7RIX - chains B and C of the 13 polymer chains in the assembly; structure by X-ray diffraction, 3.40 A resolution.

Chain B:
Protein: DNA-directed RNA polymerase II subunit RPB2
Organism: Saccharomyces cerevisiae (strain ATCC 204508 / S288c)
Notes: EC 2.7.7.6
UniProtKB: P08518 (RPB2_YEAST); residues 1-1224 here = UniProt positions 1-1224
Amino-acid sequence (1224 residues; numbered 1 to 1224; the number before each row is that of its first residue):
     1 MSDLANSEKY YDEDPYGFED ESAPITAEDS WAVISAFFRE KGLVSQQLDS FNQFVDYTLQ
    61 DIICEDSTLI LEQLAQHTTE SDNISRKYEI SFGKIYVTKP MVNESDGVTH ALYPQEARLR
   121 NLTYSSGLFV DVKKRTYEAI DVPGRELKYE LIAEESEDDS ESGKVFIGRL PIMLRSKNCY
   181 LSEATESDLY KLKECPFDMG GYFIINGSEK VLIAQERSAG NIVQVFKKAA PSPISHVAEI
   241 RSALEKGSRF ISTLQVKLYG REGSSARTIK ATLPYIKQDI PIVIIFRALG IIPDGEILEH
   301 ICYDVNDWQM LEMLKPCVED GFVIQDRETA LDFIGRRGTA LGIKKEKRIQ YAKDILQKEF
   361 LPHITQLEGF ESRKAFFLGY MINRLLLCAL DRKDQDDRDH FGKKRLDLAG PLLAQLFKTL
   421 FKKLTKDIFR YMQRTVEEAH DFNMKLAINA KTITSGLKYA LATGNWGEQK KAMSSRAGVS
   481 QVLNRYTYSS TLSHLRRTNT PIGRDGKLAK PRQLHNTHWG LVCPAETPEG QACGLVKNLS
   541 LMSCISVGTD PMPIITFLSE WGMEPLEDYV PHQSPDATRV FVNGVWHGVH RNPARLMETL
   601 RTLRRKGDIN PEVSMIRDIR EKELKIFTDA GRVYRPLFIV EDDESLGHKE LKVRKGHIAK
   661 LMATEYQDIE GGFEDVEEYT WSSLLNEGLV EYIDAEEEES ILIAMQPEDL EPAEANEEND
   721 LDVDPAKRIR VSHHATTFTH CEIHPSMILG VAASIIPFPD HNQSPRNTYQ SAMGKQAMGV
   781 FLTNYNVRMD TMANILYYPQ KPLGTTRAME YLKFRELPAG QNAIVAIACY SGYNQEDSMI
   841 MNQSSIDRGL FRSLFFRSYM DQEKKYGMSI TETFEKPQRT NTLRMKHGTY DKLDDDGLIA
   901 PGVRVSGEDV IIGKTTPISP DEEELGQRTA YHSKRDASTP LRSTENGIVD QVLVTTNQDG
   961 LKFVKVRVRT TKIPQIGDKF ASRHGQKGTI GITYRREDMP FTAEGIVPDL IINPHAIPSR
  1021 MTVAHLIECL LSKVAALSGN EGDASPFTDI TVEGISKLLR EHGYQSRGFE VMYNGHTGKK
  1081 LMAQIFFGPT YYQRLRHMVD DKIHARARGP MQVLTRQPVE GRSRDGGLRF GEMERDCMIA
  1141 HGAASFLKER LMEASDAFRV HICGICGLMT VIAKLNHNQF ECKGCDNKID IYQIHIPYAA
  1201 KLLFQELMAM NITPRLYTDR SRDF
Unresolved in the structure: 1-19, 76-85, 139-161, 338-344, 439-445, 504-507, 644-646, 669-675, 715-720, 920-929, 1222-1224
Bound ions: Zn2+: C1163, C1166, C1182, C1185

Chain C:
Protein: DNA-directed RNA polymerase II subunit RPB3
Organism: Saccharomyces cerevisiae (strain ATCC 204508 / S288c)
UniProtKB: P16370 (RPB3_YEAST); numbering as in UniProt (aligned over 1-318)
Amino-acid sequence (318 residues; numbered 1 to 318; the number before each row is that of its first residue):
     1 MSEEGPQVKI REASKDNVDF ILSNVDLAMA NSLRRVMIAE IPTLAIDSVE VETNTTVLAD
    61 EFIAHRLGLI PLQSMDIEQL EYSRDCFCED HCDKCSVVLT LQAFGESEST TNVYSKDLVI
   121 VSNLMGRNIG HPIIQDKEGN GVLICKLRKG QELKLTCVAK KGIAKEHAKW GPAAAIEFEY
   181 DPWNKLKHTD YWYEQDSAKE WPQSKNCEYE DPPNEGDPFD YKAQADTFYM NVESVGSIPV
   241 DQVVVRGIDT LQKKVASILL ALTQMDQDKV NFASGDNNTA SNMLGSNEDV MMTGAEQDPY
   301 SNASQMGNTG SGGYDNAW
Unresolved in the structure: 1, 269-318
Bound ions: Zn2+: C86, C88, C92, C95
UniProt features mapped onto this chain:
  - binding site (Zn(2+)): C86, C88, C92, C95
  - modified residue: S2 (N-acetylserine)

Chain B / chain C interface:
Pairs across the interface (64):
  N786(B) with V57(C), hydrogen bond (side chain-backbone)
  Y797(B) with E61(C); F62(C), hydrophobic
  Y798(B) with F62(C); R66(C), hydrogen bond
  S844(B) with A168(C)
  D847(B) with H65(C), hydrogen bond (backbone-side chain); H167(C); A168(C), hydrogen bond (side chain-backbone)
  R848(B) with H65(C), hydrogen bond (backbone-side chain); A173(C)
  G849(B) with H65(C)
  R852(B) with H65(C), hydrogen bond
  I948(B) with E61(C)
  R969(B) with A59(C); E61(C), salt bridge
  T971(B) with E61(C), hydrogen bond
  R996(B) with I38(C); A173(C), hydrogen bond (side chain-backbone)
  E997(B) with R34(C), hydrogen bond (backbone-side chain); R35(C); I38(C); A39(C)
  D998(B) with R35(C), salt bridge
  F1001(B) with R34(C); F178(C), hydrophobic
  A1003(B) with E177(C); F178(C), hydrogen bond (backbone-backbone)
  E1004(B) with E177(C)
  G1005(B) with I176(C)
  R1060(B) with K199(C), hydrogen bond (side chain-backbone); E200(C), hydrogen bond (side chain-backbone)
  G1063(B) with P202(C)
  Q1065(B) with E200(C)
  R1067(B) with E194(C), salt bridge
  F1069(B) with W201(C), hydrophobic
  Y1073(B) with F178(C); E179(C); Y180(C), hydrophobic
  G1075(B) with N31(C); R34(C), hydrogen bond (backbone-side chain); R35(C)
  H1076(B) with N31(C), hydrogen bond (backbone-side chain)
  T1077(B) with L27(C); N31(C), hydrogen bond (backbone-side chain)
  G1078(B) with L27(C); N31(C); Y180(C)
  K1079(B) with L27(C); Y180(C); H188(C)
  K1080(B) with Y180(C), hydrogen bond (backbone-side chain); D181(C), hydrogen bond (side chain-backbone); H188(C)
  L1081(B) with T189(C), hydrogen bond (backbone-side chain)
  M1082(B) with K187(C); H188(C); T189(C), hydrogen bond (backbone-side chain); D190(C), hydrogen bond (backbone-backbone)
  Q1084(B) with T189(C), hydrogen bond; D190(C), hydrogen bond (side chain-backbone); Y191(C); W192(C), hydrogen bond (side chain-backbone); W201(C)
Interface residues without a listed pair, chain B (43 interface residues in all): Y785, L854, T970, R995, M999, Y1064, S1066, E1070, V1071, A1083
Interface residues without a listed pair, chain C (37 interface residues in all): D60, L69, K165, A174, A175

Overview:
43 residues of chain B and 37 residues of chain C are in contact, with 23 hydrogen bonds and 3 salt bridges.
Among the polar pairs are R969(B)-E61(C), D998(B)-R35(C) and R1067(B)-E194(C). UniProt lists 4 Zn2+-binding
residues on chain C.
Chain B is DNA-directed RNA polymerase II subunit RPB2 and chain C is DNA-directed RNA polymerase II subunit
RPB3, both from Saccharomyces cerevisiae (strain ATCC 204508 / S288c); the structure, RNA polymerase II
elongation complex with hairpin polyamide Py-Im 1, scaffold 2, was determined by X-ray diffraction (same
publication as 7RIM, 7RIP, 7RIQ, 7RIW and 7RIY).
